PDB entry 5J8S | X-ray diffraction, 1.50 A resolution | chain A

[Chain A]
Molecule: Ferritin, middle subunit
From: Lithobates catesbeiana
Notes: EC 1.16.3.1
UniProtKB: P07798 (FRI2_LITCT); residues 0-175 here correspond to UniProt positions 1-176 (UniProt number = residue number + 1)
Sequence (176 residues; each row starts with the number of its first residue; numbering starts at 0):
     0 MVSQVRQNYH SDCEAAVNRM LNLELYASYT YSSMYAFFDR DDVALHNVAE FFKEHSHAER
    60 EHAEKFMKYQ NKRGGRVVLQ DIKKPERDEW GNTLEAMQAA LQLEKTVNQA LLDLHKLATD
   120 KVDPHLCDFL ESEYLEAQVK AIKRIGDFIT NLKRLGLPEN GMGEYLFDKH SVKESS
Not modelled in the structure: 0, 175
Construct notes: engineered mutation A57 (Glu58 in P07798), A136 (Glu137 in P07798), A140 (Asp141 in P07798)
Ion coordination: Mg2+ site 1 near S10 (its only coordinating residue here); Mg2+ site 2: E23, E58
Curated features (UniProtKB/Swiss-Prot):
  - binding site (Fe cation): E23, E58, H61, E103, Q137

[Summary]
E23 and E58 coordinate Mg2+ site 2. Curated annotation (UniProt) lists 5 Fe cation-binding residues.
Chain A is Ferritin, middle subunit (Lithobates catesbeiana); the structure, Iron-free state of Rana
Catesbeiana H' ferritin variant E57A/E136A/D140A, was determined by X-ray diffraction together with 5J8W,
5J93, 5J9V and 5JAC from the same study.
